2A4Q - chains A and D of the 4 polymer chains in the assembly; structure by X-ray diffraction, 2.45 A resolution.

== Chain A ==
Protein: NS3 protease/helicase'
From: Hepatitis C virus
Notes: fragment: protease domain, residues 1-181
UniProtKB: Q91RS4 (Q91RS4_9HEPC); residues 1-181 here = UniProt positions 1-181
Sequence (200 residues; row label = number of the first residue in the row; numbers below 1 keep their minus sign (Met-10 is residue -10)):
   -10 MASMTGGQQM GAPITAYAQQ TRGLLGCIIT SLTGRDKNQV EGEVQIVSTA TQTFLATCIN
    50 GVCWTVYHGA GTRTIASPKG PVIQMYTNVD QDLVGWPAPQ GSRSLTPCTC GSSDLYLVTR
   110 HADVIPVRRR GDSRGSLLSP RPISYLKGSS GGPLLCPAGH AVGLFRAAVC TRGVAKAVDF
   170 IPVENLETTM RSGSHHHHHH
Unresolved in the structure: -10 to 0, 182-189
Glycans and other covalent adducts: beta-mercaptoethanol (BME) linked to Cys16; compound FNH linked to Ser139
Sequence notes: cloning artifact (-10 to 0, 182-183); expression tag (184-189)
Ion coordination: Zn2+: Cys97, Cys99, Cys145
Residues lining bound ligands: FNH ((2R)-({N-[(3S)-3-({[(3S,6S)-6-cyclohexyl-5,8-dioxo-4,7-diazabicyclo[14.3.1]icosa-1(20),16,18-trien-3-yl]carbonyl}amino)-2-oxohexanoyl]glycyl}amino)(phenyl)acetic acid): Thr40, Gln41, Thr42, Phe43, Val55, His57, Ile132, Leu135, Lys136, Gly137, Ser138, Phe154, Arg155, Ala156, Ala157, Cys159, Asp168

== Chain D ==
Protein: NS4a peptide
UniProtKB: O39914 (O39914_9HEPC); aligned to UniProt positions 4-22 over residues 21-39 (the alignment contains insertions or deletions, so no single offset holds)
Sequence (23 residues; each row starts with the number of its first residue):
    19 KKGSVVIVGR IVLSGKPAII PKK
Unresolved in the structure: 19-20, 37-41
Sequence notes: cloning artifact (19-20, 40-41); engineered mutation Ser22 (Cys576 in O39914)

== How chain A and chain D interact ==
Contacting residue pairs (7):
  Thr4(A) - Leu31(D)  hydrogen bond (side chain-backbone)
  Thr4(A) - Ser32(D)
  Ala5(A) - Ser32(D)
  Tyr6(A) - Ser32(D)
  Tyr6(A) - Lys34(D)
  Tyr6(A) - Pro35(D)
  Ala7(A) - Lys34(D)  hydrogen bond (backbone-side chain)
Other interface residues (no listed pair), chain A (5 interface residues in all): Gln8
Other interface residues (no listed pair), chain D (5 interface residues in all): Gly33

== In short ==
Chain A and chain D each contribute 5 residues to their interface, with 2 hydrogen bonds. Among the polar
pairs are Thr4(A)-Leu31(D) and Ala7(A)-Lys34(D). Compound FNH is covalently linked to Ser139(A). Cys97(A),
Cys99(A) and Cys145(A) form the Zn2+ site.
Chain A is NS3 protease/helicase' (Hepatitis C virus) and chain D is NS4a peptide; the structure, HCV NS3
protease with NS4a peptide and a covalently bound macrocyclic ketoamide compound, was determined by X-ray
diffraction.
